PDB entry 6YGJ | X-ray diffraction, 2.07 A resolution | chains A and B

# Chain A
Name: 14-3-3 protein beta/alpha
From: Homo sapiens
Reference sequence: P31946 (1433B_HUMAN); residues 4-232 here = UniProt positions 4-232
Chain sequence (229 residues; row label = number of the first residue in the row):
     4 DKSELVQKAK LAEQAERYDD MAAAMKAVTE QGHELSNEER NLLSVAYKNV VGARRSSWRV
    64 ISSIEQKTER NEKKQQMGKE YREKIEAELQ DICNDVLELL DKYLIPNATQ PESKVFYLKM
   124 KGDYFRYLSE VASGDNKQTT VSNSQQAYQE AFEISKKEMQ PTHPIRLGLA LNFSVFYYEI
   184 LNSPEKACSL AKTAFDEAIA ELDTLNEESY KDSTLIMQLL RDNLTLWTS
Not modelled in the structure: 72-73
Ligand contacts: OQE ([2-[2-oxidanylidene-2-(2-phenylethylamino)ethoxy]phenyl]phosphonic acid): K51, G55, R58, R129, Y130, L174, N175, L218, I219, L222
Curated features (UniProtKB/Swiss-Prot):
  - site (Interaction with phosphoserine on interacting protein): R58, R129
  - modified residue: K5 (N6-acetyllysine), K51 (N6-acetyllysine), S60 (Phosphoserine), K70 (N6-acetyllysine), Y84 (3'-nitrotyrosine), Y106 (3'-nitrotyrosine), K117 (N6-acetyllysine), S186 (Phosphoserine), S232 (Phosphoserine)
  - cross-link: K51 (Glycyl lysine isopeptide (Lys-Gly) (interchain with G-Cter in SUMO2))
  - natural variant: V99 (V99I: Found in a renal cell carcinoma sample)
From the paper describing this entry:
  - binding site for OQE: K51, R58, R129, Y130, L174, L218, I219, L222

# Chain B
Name: Carbohydrate-responsive element-binding protein
Reference sequence: Q9NP71 (MLXPL_HUMAN); numbering as in UniProt (aligned over 117-137)
Chain sequence (21 residues; numbered 117 to 137; the number before each row is that of its first residue):
   117 RDKIRLNNAI WRAWYIQYVQ R
Not modelled in the structure: 137
Sequence notes: conflict Q136 (Lys in Q9NP71)
Ligand contacts: OQE ([2-[2-oxidanylidene-2-(2-phenylethylamino)ethoxy]phenyl]phosphonic acid): I120, N123, N124, W127, R128
From the paper describing this entry:
  - binding site for OQE: I120, W127, R128

# Chain A / chain B interface
Contacting residue pairs (24; chain A residue first):
  G55(A) - W127(B)
  R58(A) - W127(B)
  S59(A) - W127(B)
  R62(A) - W127(B)  hydrogen bond (side chain-backbone)
  R62(A) - W130(B)
  S66(A) - W130(B)  hydrogen bond
  S66(A) - Y134(B)
  Q69(A) - Y134(B)
  K70(A) - Y134(B)
  V178(A) - R128(B)
  Y181(A) - Y131(B)
  E182(A) - R128(B)  salt bridge
  E182(A) - Y131(B)
  N185(A) - Y131(B)  hydrogen bond
  L218(A) - I120(B)  hydrophobic
  L218(A) - R121(B)
  Q221(A) - R121(B)
  L222(A) - N124(B)
  D225(A) - R121(B)  salt bridge
  N226(A) - N124(B)  hydrogen bond
  N226(A) - R128(B)
  L229(A) - R128(B)
  L229(A) - A129(B)
  L229(A) - I132(B)  hydrophobic
Other interface residues (no listed pair), chain A (21 interface residues in all): W61, S65, R129, W230
Other interface residues (no listed pair), chain B (12 interface residues in all): D118, A125
From the paper, about this interface:
  - specific contacts: E182(A)-R128(B)

# Overview
Chain A and chain B form an interface of 21 and 12 residues respectively; the contacts include 4 hydrogen
bonds and 2 salt bridges. Among the polar pairs are E182(A)-R128(B), D225(A)-R121(B) and R62(A)-W127(B). The
paper describes a contact between E182(A) and R128(B). The paper reports a binding site for OQE at K51(A),
R58(A) and I120(B) among others.
Chain A is 14-3-3 protein beta/alpha (Homo sapiens) and chain B is Carbohydrate-responsive element-binding
protein; the structure, small-molecule stabilizer of 14-3-3 and the Carbohydrate Response Element Binding
Protein (ChREBP) protein-protein interaction, was determined by X-ray diffraction.
